Entry 5GMH (X-ray diffraction, 2.20 A resolution); this record covers chains A and B.

Chain A (and B):
Molecule: Toll-like receptor 7
Source organism: Macaca mulatta
Notes: chain B of this document is another copy of the same molecule, construct and numbering; everything in this record applies to it too
UniProtKB: B3Y653 (B3Y653_MACMU); residues 27-839 here = UniProt positions 27-839
Amino-acid sequence (817 residues; row label = number of the first residue in the row):
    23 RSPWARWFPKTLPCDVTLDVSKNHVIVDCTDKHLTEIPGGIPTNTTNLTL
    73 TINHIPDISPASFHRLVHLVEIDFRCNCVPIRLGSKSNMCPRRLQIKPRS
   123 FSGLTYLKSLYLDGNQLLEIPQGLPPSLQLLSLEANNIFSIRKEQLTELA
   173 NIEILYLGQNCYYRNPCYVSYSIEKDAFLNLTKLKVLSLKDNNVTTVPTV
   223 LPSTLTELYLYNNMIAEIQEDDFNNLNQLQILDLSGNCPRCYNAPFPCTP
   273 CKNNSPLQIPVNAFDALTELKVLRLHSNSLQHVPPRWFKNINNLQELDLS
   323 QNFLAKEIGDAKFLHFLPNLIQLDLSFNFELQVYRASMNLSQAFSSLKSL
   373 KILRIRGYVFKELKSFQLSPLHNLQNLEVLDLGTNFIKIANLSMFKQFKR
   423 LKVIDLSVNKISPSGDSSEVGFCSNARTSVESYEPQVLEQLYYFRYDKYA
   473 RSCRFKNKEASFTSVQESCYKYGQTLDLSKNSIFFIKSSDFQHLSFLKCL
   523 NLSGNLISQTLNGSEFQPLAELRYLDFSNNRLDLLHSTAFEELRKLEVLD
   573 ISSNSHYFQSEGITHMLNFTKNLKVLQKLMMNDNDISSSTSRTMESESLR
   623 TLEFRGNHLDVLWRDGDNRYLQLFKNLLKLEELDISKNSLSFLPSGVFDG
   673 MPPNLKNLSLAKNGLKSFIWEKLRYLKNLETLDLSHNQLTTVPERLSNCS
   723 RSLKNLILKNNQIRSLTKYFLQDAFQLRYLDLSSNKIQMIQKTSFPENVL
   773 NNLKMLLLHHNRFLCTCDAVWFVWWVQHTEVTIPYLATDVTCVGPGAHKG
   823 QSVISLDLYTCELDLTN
Disordered / not traced: 23-26, 436-458, 476-489, 836-839
Differences from the reference sequence: expression tag (23-26); engineered mutation Gln167 (Asn in B3Y653), Gln389 (Asn in B3Y653), Gln488 (Asn in B3Y653), Gln799 (Asn in B3Y653)
Disulfides: Cys36-Cys51, Cys98-Cys475, Cys100-Cys112, Cys183-Cys189, Cys260-Cys273, Cys263-Cys270, Cys491-Cys521, Cys787-Cys814, Cys789-Cys833
Covalent attachments: N-acetylglucosamine (NAG) linked to Asn69, Asn215, Asn361, Asn413, Asn523, Asn534, Asn590, Asn720
Small-molecule neighbours:
  - Resiquimod (RX8; 1-[4-amino-2-(ethoxymethyl)-1H-imidazo[4,5-c]quinolin-1-yl]-2-methylpropan-2-ol), molecule 1: Tyr264, Asn265, Phe349, Phe351, Gln354, Val355, Tyr356, Gly379, Val381, Phe408, Lys432
  - Resiquimod (RX8), molecule 2: Thr532, Asp555, Leu557, Gly584, Ile585, Thr586
What the authors report for this chain:
  - binding site for Resiquimod: Phe349, Phe351, Tyr356, Val381, Phe408, Asp555, Leu557, Gly584, Thr586
  - mutagenesis - F408A, D555A, L557A, T586A: abolished signaling in response to Resiquimod
  - mutagenesis - K432A: unchanged signaling in response to Resiquimod
  - mutagenesis - I74A, H76A, R97A, L105A, E156A, Q181A, Y184A, R473A: decreased signaling in response to Resiquimod
  - specificity-determining residues: Asp555, Leu557 (proposed by the authors, not directly observed)

How chain A and chain B interact:
Contacting residue pairs (75; chain A residue first):
  Ile103(A) - Asp637(B)
  Arg104(A) - Asp637(B)
  Arg104(A) - Gly638(B)
  Lys108(A) - Asp637(B)  salt bridge
  Lys108(A) - Phe664(B)
  Lys108(A) - Ser689(B)
  Ser109(A) - Lys688(B)
  Tyr185(A) - Gly638(B)
  Arg186(A) - Arg636(B)
  Arg186(A) - Asp637(B)  hydrogen bond (side chain-backbone)
  Tyr264(A) - Thr586(B)  hydrogen bond
  Asn265(A) - Gly584(B)  hydrogen bond (side chain-backbone)
  Asn265(A) - Ile585(B)
  Asn265(A) - Thr586(B)  hydrogen bond
  Asn265(A) - Thr612(B)  hydrogen bond
  Ala266(A) - Arg641(B)  hydrogen bond (backbone-side chain)
  Pro267(A) - Asp639(B)
  Pro267(A) - Arg641(B)
  Phe268(A) - Asp639(B)
  Phe268(A) - Arg641(B)  hydrogen bond (backbone-side chain)
  Pro269(A) - Asp639(B)
  Pro269(A) - Arg641(B)
  Val430(A) - Ser582(B)
  Lys432(A) - Tyr579(B)
  Gln462(A) - Glu583(B)
  Leu463(A) - Glu583(B)
  Tyr464(A) - Glu583(B)  hydrogen bond (backbone-side chain)
  Tyr465(A) - Glu583(B)  hydrogen bond (backbone-side chain)
  Phe466(A) - Glu583(B)  hydrogen bond (backbone-side chain)
  Phe466(A) - Gly584(B)
  Lys502(A) - His578(B)
  Asn503(A) - Arg553(B)  hydrogen bond (backbone-side chain)
  Ser504(A) - Ser530(B)
  Phe506(A) - Phe506(B)  hydrophobic
  Gly526(A) - Arg553(B)  hydrogen bond (backbone-side chain)
  Asn527(A) - Arg553(B)  hydrogen bond (backbone-side chain)
  Leu528(A) - Leu528(B)
  Leu528(A) - Arg553(B)
  Ser530(A) - Ser504(B)
  Arg553(A) - Asn503(B)  hydrogen bond (side chain-backbone)
  Arg553(A) - Gly526(B)  hydrogen bond (side chain-backbone)
  Arg553(A) - Asn527(B)  hydrogen bond (side chain-backbone)
  Arg553(A) - Leu528(B)
  His578(A) - Lys502(B)
  Tyr579(A) - Lys432(B)
  Ser582(A) - Val430(B)
  Glu583(A) - Gln462(B)
  Glu583(A) - Leu463(B)
  Glu583(A) - Tyr464(B)  hydrogen bond (side chain-backbone)
  Glu583(A) - Tyr465(B)  hydrogen bond (side chain-backbone)
  Glu583(A) - Phe466(B)  hydrogen bond (side chain-backbone)
  Gly584(A) - Asn265(B)  hydrogen bond (backbone-side chain)
  Gly584(A) - Phe466(B)
  Ile585(A) - Asn265(B)
  Thr586(A) - Tyr264(B)  hydrogen bond
  Thr586(A) - Asn265(B)  hydrogen bond
  Thr612(A) - Asn265(B)  hydrogen bond
  Arg636(A) - Arg186(B)
  Asp637(A) - Ile103(B)
  Asp637(A) - Arg104(B)
  Asp637(A) - Lys108(B)  salt bridge
  Asp637(A) - Arg186(B)  hydrogen bond (backbone-side chain)
  Gly638(A) - Arg104(B)
  Gly638(A) - Tyr185(B)
  Asp639(A) - Pro267(B)
  Asp639(A) - Phe268(B)
  Asp639(A) - Pro269(B)
  Arg641(A) - Ala266(B)  hydrogen bond (side chain-backbone)
  Arg641(A) - Pro267(B)
  Arg641(A) - Phe268(B)  hydrogen bond (side chain-backbone)
  Arg641(A) - Pro269(B)
  Phe664(A) - Lys108(B)
  Lys688(A) - Ser109(B)
  Ser689(A) - Lys108(B)
  Gln760(A) - Lys821(B)
Also at the interface, not in a pair above, chain A (54 interface residues in all): Arg378, Thr406, Phe408, Arg467, Thr532, Asp555, Gln581, Arg784, Lys821
Also at the interface, not in a pair above, chain B (55 interface residues in all): Arg378, Thr406, Phe408, Arg467, Thr532, Asn551, Asp555, Gln581, Gln760, Arg784

In short:
The interface between chain A and chain B involves 54 residues on one side and 55 on the other; the contacts
include 26 hydrogen bonds and 2 salt bridges. Polar pairs include Lys108(A)-Asp637(B), Arg186(A)-Asp637(B) and
Tyr264(A)-Thr586(B). From the paper: a binding site for Resiquimod at Phe349(A), Phe351(A) and Tyr356(A) among
others; I74A, H76A and R97A of chain A, among others, reduce signaling in response to Resiquimod; 13
substitutions were tested in all.
Both chains are Toll-like receptor 7 (Macaca mulatta). Entry 5GMH (Crystal structure of monkey TLR7 in complex
with R848) was determined by X-ray diffraction, deposited together with 5GMF and 5GMG.
